8GAD - chains A and B; structure by X-ray diffraction, 1.88 A resolution.

Chain A (and B):
Name: PD-L1 binder
Organism: synthetic construct
Notes: chain B of this document is another copy of the same molecule, construct and numbering; everything in this record applies to it too
Amino-acid sequence (105 residues; each row starts with the number of its first residue; numbering starts at 0):
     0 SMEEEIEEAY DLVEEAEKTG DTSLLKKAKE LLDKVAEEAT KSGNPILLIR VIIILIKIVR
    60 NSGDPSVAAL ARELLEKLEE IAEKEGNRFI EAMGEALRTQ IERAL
Small-molecule neighbours: indole (IND): Ile45, Ile48, Arg49, Met92

How chain A and chain B interact:
Pairs across the interface - 30 pairs, chain A then chain B:
  Ile5(A) with Phe88(B), hydrophobic
  Glu6(A) with Arg87(B), salt bridge; Phe88(B)
  Tyr9(A) with Arg87(B); Phe88(B), hydrophobic
  Asp10(A) with Arg87(B), salt bridge
  Glu13(A) with Arg87(B), salt bridge
  Ile48(A) with Met92(B), hydrophobic
  Arg49(A) with Phe88(B)
  Ile52(A) with Phe88(B); Ala91(B), hydrophobic
  Ile53(A) with Phe88(B), hydrophobic
  Arg87(A) with Glu6(B), salt bridge; Tyr9(B); Asp10(B), salt bridge; Glu13(B), salt bridge
  Phe88(A) with Ile5(B), hydrophobic; Glu6(B); Tyr9(B), hydrophobic; Arg49(B); Ile52(B); Ile53(B), hydrophobic
  Ala91(A) with Ile52(B), hydrophobic
  Met92(A) with Met92(B), hydrophobic
  Ala95(A) with Gln99(B)
  Leu96(A) with Met92(B), hydrophobic
  Thr98(A) with Gln99(B), hydrogen bond; Arg102(B), hydrogen bond
  Gln99(A) with Ala95(B)
  Arg102(A) with Arg102(B)
Interface residues without a listed pair, chain B (20 interface residues in all): Ile48, Asn86, Glu94, Leu96, Thr98

In short:
The interface between chain A and chain B involves 18 residues on one side and 20 on the other; the contacts
include 2 hydrogen bonds and 6 salt bridges. Polar pairs include Glu6(A)-Arg87(B), Asp10(A)-Arg87(B) and
Glu13(A)-Arg87(B). Bound to chain A: indole.
Both chains are PD-L1 binder (synthetic construct). Entry 8GAD (Crystal structure of a high affinity PD-L1
binder) was determined by X-ray diffraction, deposited together with 8GAB and 8GAC.
